PDB entry 7LD1 | electron microscopy, 3.40 A resolution | chains A and C of the 9 polymer chains in the assembly

Chain A (and C):
Molecule: Spike glycoprotein
From: Severe acute respiratory syndrome coronavirus 2
Notes: chain C of this document is another copy of the same molecule, construct and numbering; everything in this record applies to it too
UniProtKB: P0DTC2 (SPIKE_SARS2); residue numbers follow UniProt; this construct covers 27-1147
Chain sequence (1121 residues; row label = number of the first residue in the row):
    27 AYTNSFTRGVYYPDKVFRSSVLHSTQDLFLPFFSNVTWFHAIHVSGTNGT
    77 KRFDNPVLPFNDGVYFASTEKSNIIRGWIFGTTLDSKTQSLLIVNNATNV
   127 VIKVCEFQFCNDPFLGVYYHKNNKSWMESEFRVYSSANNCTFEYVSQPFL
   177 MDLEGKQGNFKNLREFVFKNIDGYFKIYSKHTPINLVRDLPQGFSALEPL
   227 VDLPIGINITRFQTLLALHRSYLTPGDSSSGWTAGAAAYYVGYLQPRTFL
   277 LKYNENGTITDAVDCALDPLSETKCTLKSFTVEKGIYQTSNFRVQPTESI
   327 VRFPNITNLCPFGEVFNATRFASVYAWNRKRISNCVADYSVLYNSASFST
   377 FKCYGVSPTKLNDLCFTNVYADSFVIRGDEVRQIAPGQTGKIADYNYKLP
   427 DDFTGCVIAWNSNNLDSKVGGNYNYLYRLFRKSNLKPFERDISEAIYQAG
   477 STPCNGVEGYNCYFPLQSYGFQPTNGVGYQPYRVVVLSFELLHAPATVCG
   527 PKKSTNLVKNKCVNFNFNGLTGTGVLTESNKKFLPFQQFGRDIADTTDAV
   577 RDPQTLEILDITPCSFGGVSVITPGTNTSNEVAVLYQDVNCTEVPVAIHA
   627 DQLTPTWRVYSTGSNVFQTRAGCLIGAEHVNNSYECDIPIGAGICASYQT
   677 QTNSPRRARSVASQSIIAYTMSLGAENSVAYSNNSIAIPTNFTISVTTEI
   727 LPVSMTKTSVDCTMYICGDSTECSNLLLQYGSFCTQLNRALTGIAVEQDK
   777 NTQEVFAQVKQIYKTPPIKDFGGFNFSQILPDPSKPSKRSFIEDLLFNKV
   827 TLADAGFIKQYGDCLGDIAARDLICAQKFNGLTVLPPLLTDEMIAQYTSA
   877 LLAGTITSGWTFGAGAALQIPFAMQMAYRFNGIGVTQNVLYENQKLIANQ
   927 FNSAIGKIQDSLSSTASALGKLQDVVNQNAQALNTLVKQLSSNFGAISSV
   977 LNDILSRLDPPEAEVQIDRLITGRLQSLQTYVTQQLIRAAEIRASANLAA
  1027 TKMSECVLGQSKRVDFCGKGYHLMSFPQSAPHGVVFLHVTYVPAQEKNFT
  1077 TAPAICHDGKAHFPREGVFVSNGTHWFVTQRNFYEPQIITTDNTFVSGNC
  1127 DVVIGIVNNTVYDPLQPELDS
Disordered / not traced: 67-80, 141-163, 173-185, 197-199, 212-214, 243-262, 455-461, 516-521, 621-640, 677-688, 812, 828-853 (chain C: 67-80, 141-163, 173-185, 197-199, 212-214, 243-262, 455-461, 467-490, 516-521, 621-640, 677-688, 812, 828-853)
Sequence notes: conflict E470 (Thr in P0DTC2), A471 (Glu in P0DTC2), Y486 (Phe in P0DTC2), E607 (Gln in P0DTC2), P986 (Lys in P0DTC2), P987 (Val in P0DTC2)
Swiss-Prot annotation at these positions:
  - region: N280 to C301 (Putative superantigen), R403 to D405 (Integrin-binding motif), N448 to F456 (Immunodominant HLA epitope recognized by the CD8+), P681 to A684 (Putative superantigen), S816 to Y837 (Fusion peptide 1), K835 to F855 (Fusion peptide 2)
  - site (Cleavage): R685, S686, R815, S816
  - glycosylation: N61 (N-linked (GlcNAc...) (hybrid) asparagine), N74 (N-linked (GlcNAc...) (complex) asparagine), N122 (N-linked (GlcNAc...) (hybrid) asparagine), N149 (N-linked (GlcNAc...) (complex) asparagine), N165 (N-linked (GlcNAc...) (complex) asparagine), N234 (N-linked (GlcNAc...) (high mannose) asparagine), N282 (N-linked (GlcNAc...) (complex) asparagine), T323 (O-linked (GalNAc) threonine), S325 (O-linked (HexNAc...) serine), N331 (N-linked (GlcNAc...) (complex) asparagine), N343 (N-linked (GlcNAc...) (complex) asparagine), N603 (N-linked (GlcNAc...) (hybrid) asparagine), N616 (N-linked (GlcNAc...) (complex) asparagine), N657 (N-linked (GlcNAc...) (complex) asparagine), T676 (O-linked (GlcNAc...) threonine), T678 (O-linked (GlcNAc...) threonine), N709 (N-linked (GlcNAc...) (high mannose) asparagine), N717 (N-linked (GlcNAc...) (hybrid) asparagine), N801 (N-linked (GlcNAc...) (hybrid) asparagine), N1074 (N-linked (GlcNAc...) (hybrid) asparagine) and 2 more in UniProt
Disulfides: C131-C166, C291-C301, C480-C488, C538-C590, C617-C649, C662-C671, C738-C760, C743-C749, C1032-C1043, C1082-C1126
Covalently attached groups: N-acetylglucosamine (NAG) linked to N61, N165, N234, N282, N331, N343, N603, N616, N657, N709, N717, N1074, N1098, N1134

Chain A / chain C interface:
Residue-residue contacts (143):
  Y38(A) - F562(C)  hydrophobic
  K41(A) - F562(C)
  K41(A) - Q563(C)
  K41(A) - Q564(C)  hydrogen bond (backbone-backbone)
  V42(A) - Q563(C)  hydrogen bond (backbone-side chain)
  V42(A) - F565(C)
  F43(A) - K558(C)
  F43(A) - F559(C)  hydrophobic
  F43(A) - Q563(C)
  F43(A) - F565(C)  hydrogen bond (backbone-backbone)
  F43(A) - G566(C)
  F43(A) - R567(C)  hydrogen bond (backbone-backbone)
  S45(A) - R567(C)
  V47(A) - I569(C)  hydrophobic
  T167(A) - N360(C)  hydrogen bond (backbone-side chain)
  F168(A) - N360(C)
  P225(A) - F562(C)
  N282(A) - K558(C)
  N282(A) - L560(C)
  G283(A) - L560(C)
  G283(A) - Q563(C)  hydrogen bond (backbone-side chain)
  T284(A) - L560(C)
  D737(A) - N317(C)
  D737(A) - R319(C)  salt bridge
  M740(A) - R319(C)  hydrogen bond
  M740(A) - F592(C)  hydrophobic
  D745(A) - R319(C)
  Q755(A) - S968(C)
  Q755(A) - N969(C)  hydrogen bond
  Q755(A) - F970(C)  hydrogen bond (backbone-backbone)
  Q755(A) - G971(C)
  Y756(A) - Q965(C)  hydrogen bond (backbone-side chain)
  Y756(A) - F970(C)
  G757(A) - Q965(C)
  G757(A) - S968(C)
  S758(A) - T961(C)
  S758(A) - Q965(C)  hydrogen bond (backbone-side chain)
  F759(A) - Q965(C)
  F759(A) - F970(C)  hydrophobic
  F759(A) - Q1002(C)
  F759(A) - S1003(C)
  F759(A) - T1006(C)
  Q762(A) - T961(C)
  R765(A) - Q957(C)
  K786(A) - L699(C)
  K786(A) - G700(C)
  Q787(A) - A701(C)
  Q787(A) - N703(C)  hydrogen bond
  I788(A) - L699(C)
  I788(A) - A701(C)  hydrogen bond (backbone-backbone)
  I788(A) - E702(C)
  I788(A) - N703(C)  hydrogen bond (backbone-backbone)
  Y789(A) - N703(C)
  Y789(A) - V705(C)  hydrophobic
  K790(A) - E702(C)  salt bridge
  K790(A) - N703(C)  hydrogen bond (backbone-backbone)
  K790(A) - S704(C)
  K790(A) - V705(C)
  P792(A) - Y707(C)  hydrophobic
  D796(A) - Y707(C)  hydrogen bond (backbone-side chain)
  D796(A) - N709(C)
  F797(A) - Y707(C)
  K854(A) - T572(C)
  F855(A) - P589(C)  hydrophobic
  F855(A) - F592(C)
  G857(A) - F592(C)
  T859(A) - F592(C)
  P863(A) - G667(C)
  P863(A) - A668(C)  hydrogen bond (backbone-backbone)
  L864(A) - P665(C)  hydrophobic
  L864(A) - G667(C)
  L864(A) - A668(C)
  L864(A) - G669(C)  hydrogen bond (backbone-backbone)
  L865(A) - L699(C)  hydrophobic
  T866(A) - A668(C)
  T866(A) - G669(C)
  M869(A) - G669(C)
  M869(A) - T696(C)
  M869(A) - M697(C)
  M869(A) - L699(C)
  Q872(A) - L699(C)
  Y873(A) - L699(C)  hydrophobic
  T883(A) - V705(C)
  T883(A) - Y707(C)
  W886(A) - Y1047(C)  hydrogen bond
  W886(A) - R1107(C)
  G889(A) - D1041(C)
  A890(A) - G1046(C)
  A890(A) - Y1047(C)  hydrophobic
  A890(A) - P1069(C)
  G891(A) - V1068(C)
  L894(A) - A713(C)
  L894(A) - P715(C)  hydrophobic
  L894(A) - E1072(C)
  Q895(A) - A706(C)
  Q895(A) - S711(C)
  Q895(A) - I712(C)
  Q895(A) - A713(C)  hydrogen bond (backbone-backbone)
  Q895(A) - N1074(C)
  I896(A) - Y707(C)
  I896(A) - S711(C)
  I896(A) - I712(C)  hydrophobic
  P897(A) - Y707(C)  hydrophobic
  P897(A) - S708(C)
  P897(A) - N709(C)
  P897(A) - N710(C)
  P897(A) - S711(C)
  F898(A) - Y707(C)  hydrogen bond (backbone-side chain)
  M900(A) - T1077(C)
  M900(A) - P1079(C)
  M900(A) - V1094(C)  hydrophobic
  Y904(A) - P1090(C)
  Y904(A) - G1093(C)  hydrogen bond (side chain-backbone)
  Y904(A) - V1094(C)  hydrophobic
  T912(A) - F1121(C)
  Q913(A) - F1089(C)
  Q913(A) - P1090(C)  hydrogen bond (side chain-backbone)
  N914(A) - F1089(C)
  N914(A) - S1123(C)  hydrogen bond
  Y917(A) - P1079(C)
  Y917(A) - F1089(C)  hydrophobic
  Y917(A) - V1129(C)  hydrophobic
  E918(A) - S1123(C)  hydrogen bond
  E918(A) - G1124(C)  hydrogen bond (side chain-backbone)
  E918(A) - V1128(C)
  Q920(A) - I1130(C)
  N960(A) - A570(C)
  V963(A) - A570(C)
  V963(A) - T572(C)
  N978(A) - T547(C)  hydrogen bond
  Q1005(A) - Q1002(C)  hydrogen bond
  Q1005(A) - T1006(C)  hydrogen bond
  T1009(A) - T1009(C)
  L1012(A) - Q1010(C)
  R1019(A) - E1017(C)
  T1027(A) - R1039(C)
  S1030(A) - V1040(C)
  E1031(A) - R1039(C)  salt bridge
  L1034(A) - V1040(C)
  R1039(A) - R1039(C)
  L1141(A) - L1141(C)  hydrophobic
  E1144(A) - L1141(C)
  S1147(A) - S1147(C)  hydrogen bond (side chain-backbone)
Interface residues without a listed pair, chain A (86 interface residues in all): R44, E224, L858, L861, P862, A892, K964, Q1002, I1013, G1035, E1111, D1146
Interface residues without a listed pair, chain C (88 interface residues in all): K557, D568, Q613, A647, I666, I670, G999, I1013, A1078, R1091, L1145

In short:
86 residues of chain A and 88 residues of chain C are in contact, with 30 hydrogen bonds and 3 salt bridges.
Polar contacts include D737(A)-R319(C), K790(A)-E702(C) and E1031(A)-R1039(C). Covalently linked
N-acetylglucosamine: at N61(A), N165(A), N234(A), N282(A), N331(A) and N343(A) and 8 more.
Both chains are Spike glycoprotein (Severe acute respiratory syndrome coronavirus 2). Entry 7LD1 (Structure of
SARS-CoV-2 S protein in complex with Receptor Binding Domain antibody DH1047) was determined by electron
microscopy together with 7LCN from the same study.
